PDB entry 7BR8 | electron microscopy, 3.80 A resolution | chains S and 5 of the 16 polymer chains in the assembly

# Chain S
Name: Major capsid protein
From: Epstein-Barr virus (strain B95-8)
UniProt: P03226 (MCP_EBVB9); residue numbers follow UniProt; this construct covers 1-1381
Chain sequence (1381 residues; each row starts with the number of its first residue):
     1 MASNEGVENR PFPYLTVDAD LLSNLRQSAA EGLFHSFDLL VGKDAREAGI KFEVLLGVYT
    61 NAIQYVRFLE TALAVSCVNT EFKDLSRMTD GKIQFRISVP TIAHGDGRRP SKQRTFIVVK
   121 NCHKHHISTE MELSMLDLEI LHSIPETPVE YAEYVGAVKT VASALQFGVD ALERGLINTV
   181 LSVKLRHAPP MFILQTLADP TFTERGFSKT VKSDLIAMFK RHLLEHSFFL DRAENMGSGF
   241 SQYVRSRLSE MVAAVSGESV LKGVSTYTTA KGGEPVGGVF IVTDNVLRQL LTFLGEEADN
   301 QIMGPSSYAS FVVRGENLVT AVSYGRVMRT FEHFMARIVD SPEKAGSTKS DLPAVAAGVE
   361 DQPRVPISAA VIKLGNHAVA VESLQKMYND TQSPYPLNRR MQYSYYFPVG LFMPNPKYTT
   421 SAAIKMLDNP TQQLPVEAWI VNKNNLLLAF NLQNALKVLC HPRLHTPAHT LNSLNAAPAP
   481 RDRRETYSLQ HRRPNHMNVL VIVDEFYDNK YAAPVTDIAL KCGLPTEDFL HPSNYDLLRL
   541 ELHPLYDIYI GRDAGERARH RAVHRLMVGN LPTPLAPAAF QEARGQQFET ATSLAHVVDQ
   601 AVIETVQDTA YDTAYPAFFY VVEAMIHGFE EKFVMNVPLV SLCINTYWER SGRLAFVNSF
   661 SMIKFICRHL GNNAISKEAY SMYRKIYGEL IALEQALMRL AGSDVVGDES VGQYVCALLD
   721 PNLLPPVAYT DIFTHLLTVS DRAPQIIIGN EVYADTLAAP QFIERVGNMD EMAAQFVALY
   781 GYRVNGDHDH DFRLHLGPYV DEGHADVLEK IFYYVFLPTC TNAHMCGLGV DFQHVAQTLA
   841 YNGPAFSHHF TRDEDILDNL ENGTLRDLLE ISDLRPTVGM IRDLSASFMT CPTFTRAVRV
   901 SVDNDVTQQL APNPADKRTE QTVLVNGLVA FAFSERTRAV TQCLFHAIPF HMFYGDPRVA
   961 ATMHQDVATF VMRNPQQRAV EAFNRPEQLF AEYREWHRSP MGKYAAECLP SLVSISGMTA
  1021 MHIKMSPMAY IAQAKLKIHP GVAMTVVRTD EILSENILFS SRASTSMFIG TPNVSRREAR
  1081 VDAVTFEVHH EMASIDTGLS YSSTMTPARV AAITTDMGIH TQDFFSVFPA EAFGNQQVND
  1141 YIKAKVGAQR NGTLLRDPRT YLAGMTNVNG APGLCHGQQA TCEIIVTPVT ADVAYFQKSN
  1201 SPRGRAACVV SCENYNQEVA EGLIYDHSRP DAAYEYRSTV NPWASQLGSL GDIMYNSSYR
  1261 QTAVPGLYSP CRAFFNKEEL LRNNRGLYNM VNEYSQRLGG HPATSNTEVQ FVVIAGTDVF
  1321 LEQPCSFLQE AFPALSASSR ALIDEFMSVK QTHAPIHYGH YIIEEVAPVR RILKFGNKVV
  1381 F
Unresolved in the structure: 1-4, 345-363, 1149-1173

# Chain 5
Name: Triplex capsid protein 1
From: Epstein-Barr virus (strain B95-8)
UniProt: P03187 (TRX1_EBVB9); residue numbers follow UniProt; this construct covers 1-364
Chain sequence (364 residues; row label = number of the first residue in the row):
     1 MKVQGSVDRR RLQRRIAGLL PPPARRLNIS RGSEFTRDVR GLVEEHAQAS SLSAAAVWRA
    61 GLLAPGEVAV AGGGSGGGSF SWSGWRPPVF GDFLIHASSF NNAEATGTPL FQFKQSDPFS
   121 GVDAVFTPLS LFILMNHGRG VAARVEAGGG LTRMANLLYD SPATLADLVP DFGRLVADRR
   181 FHNFITPVGP LVENIKSTYL NKITTVVHGP VVSKAIPRST VKVTVPQEAF VDLDAWLSGG
   241 AGGGGGVCFV GGLGLQPCPA DARLYVALTY EEAGPRFTFF QSSRGHCQIM NILRIYYSPS
   301 IMHRYAVVQP LHIEELTFGA VACLGTFSAT DGWRRSAFNY RGSSLPVVEI DSFYSNVSDW
   361 EVIL
Unresolved in the structure: 1-8, 66-82, 140-149, 239-255, 364

# Interface between chain S and chain 5
Pairs across the interface (49):
  Met135(S) - Leu63(5)  hydrophobic
  Leu136(S) - Arg218(5)
  Leu138(S) - Val57(5)
  Glu139(S) - Arg218(5)
  Leu141(S) - Trp58(5)
  His142(S) - Trp58(5)  hydrogen bond (side chain-backbone)
  His142(S) - Gly61(5)
  His142(S) - Leu62(5)
  Ser143(S) - Arg15(5)  hydrogen bond
  Ile144(S) - Arg14(5)
  Glu146(S) - Arg11(5)  salt bridge
  Glu146(S) - Arg14(5)  salt bridge
  Glu150(S) - Arg11(5)  salt bridge
  Val161(S) - Val57(5)  hydrophobic
  Leu165(S) - Ser53(5)
  Leu165(S) - Ala54(5)
  Val169(S) - Leu52(5)  hydrophobic
  Leu318(S) - Leu52(5)  hydrophobic
  Thr330(S) - Ala54(5)
  Phe331(S) - Ala54(5)
  Phe331(S) - Val57(5)  hydrophobic
  Phe331(S) - Trp58(5)  hydrophobic
  Phe334(S) - Ala55(5)  hydrophobic
  Phe334(S) - Trp58(5)  hydrophobic
  Ile338(S) - Arg14(5)
  Ile338(S) - Gly18(5)
  Ser341(S) - Ala17(5)
  Pro1072(S) - Leu52(5)  hydrophobic
  Asn1073(S) - Ser50(5)
  Val1074(S) - Ser50(5)  hydrogen bond (backbone-backbone)
  Val1074(S) - Ser51(5)
  Val1074(S) - Leu52(5)
  Arg1076(S) - Ala60(5)
  Ala1079(S) - Gly84(5)
  Arg1080(S) - Pro210(5)
  Arg1080(S) - Val211(5)
  Arg1080(S) - Ser352(5)
  Arg1080(S) - Phe353(5)  hydrogen bond (side chain-backbone)
  Arg1080(S) - Tyr354(5)
  Val1081(S) - Trp85(5)  hydrophobic
  Val1081(S) - Arg86(5)
  Val1081(S) - Pro210(5)  hydrophobic
  Asp1082(S) - Thr220(5)  hydrogen bond
  Asp1082(S) - Ser352(5)  hydrogen bond
  Phe1086(S) - Ala56(5)
  Phe1086(S) - Val57(5)  hydrophobic
  Phe1086(S) - Ala60(5)  hydrophobic
  Val1088(S) - Leu52(5)  hydrophobic
  Ile1314(S) - Gln256(5)
Other interface residues (no listed pair), chain S (34 interface residues in all): Leu133, Val322, Val327, Pro342
Other interface residues (no listed pair), chain 5 (32 interface residues in all): Gln13, Gln48, Ala49

# Summary
The interface between chain S and chain 5 involves 34 residues on one side and 32 on the other; the contacts
include 6 hydrogen bonds and 3 salt bridges. Among the polar pairs are Glu146(S)-Arg11(5), Glu146(S)-Arg14(5)
and Glu150(S)-Arg11(5).
Here chain S is Major capsid protein and chain 5 is Triplex capsid protein 1, both from Epstein-Barr virus
(strain B95-8). Entry 7BR8 (Epstein-Barr virus, C5 penton vertex, CATC absent) was determined by electron
microscopy (same publication as 7BQT, 7BQX, 7BR7 and 7BSI).
